PDB entry 8SCO | X-ray diffraction, 1.92 A resolution | chains A and C of the 3 polymer chains in the assembly

Chain A:
Molecule: DNA polymerase I
Organism: Geobacillus stearothermophilus
Reference sequence: D9N168 (D9N168_GEOSE); residues 298-876 here correspond to UniProt positions 1-579 (UniProt number = residue number - 297)
Sequence (579 residues; row label = number of the first residue in the row):
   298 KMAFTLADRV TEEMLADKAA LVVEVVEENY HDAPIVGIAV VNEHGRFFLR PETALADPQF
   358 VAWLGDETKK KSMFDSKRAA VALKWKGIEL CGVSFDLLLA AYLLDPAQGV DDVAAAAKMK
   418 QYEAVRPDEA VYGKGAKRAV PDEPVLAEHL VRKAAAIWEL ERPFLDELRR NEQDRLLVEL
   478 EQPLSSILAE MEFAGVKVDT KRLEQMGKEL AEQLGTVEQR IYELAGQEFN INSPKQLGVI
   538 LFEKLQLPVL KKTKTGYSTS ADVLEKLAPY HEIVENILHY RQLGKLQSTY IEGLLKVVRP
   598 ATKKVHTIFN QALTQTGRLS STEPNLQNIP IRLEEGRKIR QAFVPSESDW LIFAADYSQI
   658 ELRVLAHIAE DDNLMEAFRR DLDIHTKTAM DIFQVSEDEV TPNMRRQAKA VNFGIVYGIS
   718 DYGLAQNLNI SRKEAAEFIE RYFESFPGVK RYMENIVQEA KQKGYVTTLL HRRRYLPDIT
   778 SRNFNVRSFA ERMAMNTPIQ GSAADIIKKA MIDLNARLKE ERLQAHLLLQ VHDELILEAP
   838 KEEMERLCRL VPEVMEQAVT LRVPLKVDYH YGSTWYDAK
Sequence notes: variant Val713 (Pro416 in D9N168)
Metal / ion sites: Ca2+: Asp653, Tyr654, Asp830 (together with 2'-deoxyguanosine-5'-triphosphate)
Ligand contacts: 2'-deoxyguanosine-5'-triphosphate (DGT): Arg615, Asp653, Tyr654, Ser655, Gln656, Ile657, Glu658, His682, Arg702, Lys706, Ala707, Phe710, Tyr714, Asn793, Asp830
What the authors report for this chain:
  - catalytic residues: Lys706, Asp830 (proposed by the authors, not directly observed)
  - mutagenesis - D830N: abolished catalytic activity
  - mutagenesis - E831Q: unchanged catalytic activity

Chain C:
Molecule: DNA template
Sequence (13 nucleotides; numbered 1 to 13; the number before each row is that of its first residue):
     1 CACGCTGATC GCA

Interface between chain A and chain C:
Pairs across the interface - 51 pairs, chain A then chain C:
  Asn529(A) with DG11(C), sugar contact
  Ser530(A) with DG11(C), phosphate contact; DC12(C), hydrogen bond to the phosphate
  Pro531(A) with DG11(C), phosphate contact; DC12(C), phosphate contact; DA13(C), base contact
  Lys532(A) with DA13(C), hydrogen bond to the sugar
  Thr552(A) with DA13(C), hydrogen bond to the base
  Gly553(A) with DA13(C), base contact
  Tyr554(A) with DA13(C), base contact
  Lys582(A) with DA8(C), base contact
  Ser585(A) with DT9(C), phosphate contact; DC10(C), phosphate contact
  Thr586(A) with DT9(C), sugar contact
  Gly590(A) with DT9(C), phosphate contact
  Asn607(A) with DG7(C), phosphate contact
  Leu610(A) with DT6(C), phosphate contact; DG7(C), phosphate contact
  Thr611(A) with DT6(C), phosphate contact
  Gln612(A) with DC5(C), phosphate contact; DT6(C), hydrogen bond to the phosphate
  Thr613(A) with DC5(C), sugar contact
  Arg615(A) with DG4(C), base contact; DC5(C), base contact
  Ser617(A) with DT6(C), phosphate contact; DG7(C), hydrogen bond to the phosphate
  Ser618(A) with DG7(C), sugar contact
  Thr619(A) with DG7(C), sugar contact; DA8(C), phosphate contact
  Glu620(A) with DA8(C), hydrogen bond to the phosphate
  Asn622(A) with DG7(C), hydrogen bond to the sugar
  Ala707(A) with DC3(C), base contact
  Phe710(A) with DC3(C), base contact
  Gly711(A) with DC3(C), base contact
  Tyr714(A) with DC3(C), sugar contact
  Ile716(A) with DC3(C), hydrogen bond to the sugar
  Ser717(A) with DA2(C), sugar contact; DC3(C), hydrogen bond to the phosphate
  Tyr719(A) with DA2(C), base contact
  Gly720(A) with DC3(C), phosphate contact
  Arg729(A) with DA2(C), base contact
  Arg771(A) with DC5(C), salt bridge to the phosphate
  Asn782(A) with DA2(C), phosphate contact
  Phe786(A) with DA2(C), phosphate contact; DG4(C), phosphate contact
  Arg789(A) with DC3(C), hydrogen bond to the phosphate; DG4(C), salt bridge to the phosphate
  Met790(A) with DC5(C), phosphate contact
  Asn793(A) with DG4(C), sugar contact
  Gln797(A) with DG4(C), hydrogen bond to the base; DC5(C), hydrogen bond to the sugar
Other interface residues (no listed pair), chain A (41 interface residues in all): Gly535, Asn625, Gly715

In short:
The interface between chain A and chain C involves 41 residues on one side and 12 on the other, with 12
hydrogen bonds and 2 salt bridges. Polar pairs include Thr552(A)-DA13(C), Gln797(A)-DG4(C) and
Lys532(A)-DA13(C). Chain A binds 2'-deoxyguanosine-5'-triphosphate. From the paper: catalytic residues
Lys706(A) and Asp830(A); D830N of chain A abolishes catalytic activity.
Chain A is DNA polymerase I (Geobacillus stearothermophilus) and chain C is DNA template; the structure, Bst
DNA polymerase I Large Fragment wildtype D598A with 3'-amino primer, dGTP, and calcium time-resolved 0h ...,
was determined by X-ray diffraction, deposited together with 8SCG, 8SCI, 8SCJ, 8SCK, 8SCL, 8SCM and 7 further
entries.
